Entry 9OPV (electron microscopy, 3.40 A resolution); this record covers chains N and O of the 10 polymer chains in the assembly.

== Chain N (and O) ==
Name: Capsid portal protein
Organism: Human alphaherpesvirus 1 strain KOS
Notes: chain O of this document is another copy of the same molecule, construct and numbering; everything in this record applies to it too
UniProtKB: H9E912 (H9E912_HHV1); residues -303 to 372 here correspond to UniProt positions 1-676 (UniProt number = residue number + 304)
Amino-acid sequence (676 residues; each row starts with the number of its first residue; numbers below 1 keep their minus sign (Met-303 is residue -303)):
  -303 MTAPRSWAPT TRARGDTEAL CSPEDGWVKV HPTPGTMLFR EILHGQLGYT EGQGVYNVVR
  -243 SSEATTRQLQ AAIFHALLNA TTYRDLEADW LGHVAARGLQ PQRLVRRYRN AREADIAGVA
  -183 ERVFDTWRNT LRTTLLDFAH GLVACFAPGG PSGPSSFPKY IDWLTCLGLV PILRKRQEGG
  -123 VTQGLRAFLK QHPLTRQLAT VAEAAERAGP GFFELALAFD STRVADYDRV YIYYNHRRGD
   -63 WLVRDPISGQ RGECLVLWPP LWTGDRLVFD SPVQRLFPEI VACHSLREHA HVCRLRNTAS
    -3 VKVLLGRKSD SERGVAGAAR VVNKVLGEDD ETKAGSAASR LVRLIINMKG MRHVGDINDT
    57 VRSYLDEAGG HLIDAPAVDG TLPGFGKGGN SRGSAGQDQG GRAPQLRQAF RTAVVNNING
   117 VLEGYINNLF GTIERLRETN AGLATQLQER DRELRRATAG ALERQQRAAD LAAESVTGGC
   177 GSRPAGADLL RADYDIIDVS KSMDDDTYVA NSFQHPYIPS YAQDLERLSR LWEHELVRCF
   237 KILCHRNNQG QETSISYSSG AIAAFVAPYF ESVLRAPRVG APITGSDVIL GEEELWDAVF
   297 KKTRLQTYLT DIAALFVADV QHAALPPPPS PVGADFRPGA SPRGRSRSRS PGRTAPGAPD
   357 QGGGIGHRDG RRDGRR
Disordered / not traced: -303 to 49, 66-104, 170-372 (chain O: -303 to 32, 45-51, 63-102, 155-372)
Sequence notes: conflict Ser59 (Ala363 in H9E912)

== Chain N / chain O interface ==
Residue-residue contacts (25):
  Ile53(N) - Ile41(O)  hydrophobic
  Ile53(N) - Asn54(O)
  Asn54(N) - Val38(O)
  Asp55(N) - Val117(O)
  Val57(N) - Ala34(O)  hydrophobic
  Arg58(N) - Asn113(O)
  Ser59(N) - Asn113(O)
  Ser59(N) - Ile114(O)
  Tyr60(N) - Leu61(O)
  Tyr60(N) - Ile114(O)
  Leu61(N) - Ala34(O)  hydrophobic
  Glu63(N) - Val110(O)
  Ala109(N) - Tyr60(O)
  Val110(N) - Ala33(O)  hydrophobic
  Val110(N) - Tyr60(O)
  Asn113(N) - Tyr60(O)
  Ile114(N) - Ala33(O)
  Ile114(N) - Arg36(O)
  Ile114(N) - Leu37(O)  hydrophobic
  Val117(N) - Ile53(O)  hydrophobic
  Val117(N) - Thr56(O)
  Leu118(N) - Arg36(O)
  Leu118(N) - Leu40(O)  hydrophobic
  Tyr121(N) - Leu40(O)  hydrophobic
  Tyr121(N) - Asn43(O)
Other interface residues (no listed pair), chain N (19 interface residues in all): Asp52, Phe106, Val111
Other interface residues (no listed pair), chain O (19 interface residues in all): Arg58, Tyr121

== Summary ==
The chain N/chain O interface involves 19 residues from each chain.
Both chains are Capsid portal protein (Human alphaherpesvirus 1 strain KOS). Entry 9OPV (Herpes simplex virus
type 1 (HSV-1) C-Capsid portal turrets) was determined by electron microscopy together with 9OP4, 9OP5, 9OP8,
9OPB and 9OPC from the same study.
